PDB entry 6KSS | electron microscopy, 8.10 A resolution (very low resolution: no residue pairs are listed; an interface is given only as per-side residue counts) | chains B and C of the 4 polymer chains in the assembly

# Chain B (and C)
Name: Glutamate receptor ionotropic, delta-1
Source organism: Rattus norvegicus
Notes: chain C of this document is another copy of the same molecule, construct and numbering; everything in this record applies to it too
UniProtKB: Q62640 (GRID1_RAT); residues 1-851 here correspond to UniProt positions 21-871 (UniProt number = residue number + 20)
Sequence (856 residues; row label = number of the first residue in the row):
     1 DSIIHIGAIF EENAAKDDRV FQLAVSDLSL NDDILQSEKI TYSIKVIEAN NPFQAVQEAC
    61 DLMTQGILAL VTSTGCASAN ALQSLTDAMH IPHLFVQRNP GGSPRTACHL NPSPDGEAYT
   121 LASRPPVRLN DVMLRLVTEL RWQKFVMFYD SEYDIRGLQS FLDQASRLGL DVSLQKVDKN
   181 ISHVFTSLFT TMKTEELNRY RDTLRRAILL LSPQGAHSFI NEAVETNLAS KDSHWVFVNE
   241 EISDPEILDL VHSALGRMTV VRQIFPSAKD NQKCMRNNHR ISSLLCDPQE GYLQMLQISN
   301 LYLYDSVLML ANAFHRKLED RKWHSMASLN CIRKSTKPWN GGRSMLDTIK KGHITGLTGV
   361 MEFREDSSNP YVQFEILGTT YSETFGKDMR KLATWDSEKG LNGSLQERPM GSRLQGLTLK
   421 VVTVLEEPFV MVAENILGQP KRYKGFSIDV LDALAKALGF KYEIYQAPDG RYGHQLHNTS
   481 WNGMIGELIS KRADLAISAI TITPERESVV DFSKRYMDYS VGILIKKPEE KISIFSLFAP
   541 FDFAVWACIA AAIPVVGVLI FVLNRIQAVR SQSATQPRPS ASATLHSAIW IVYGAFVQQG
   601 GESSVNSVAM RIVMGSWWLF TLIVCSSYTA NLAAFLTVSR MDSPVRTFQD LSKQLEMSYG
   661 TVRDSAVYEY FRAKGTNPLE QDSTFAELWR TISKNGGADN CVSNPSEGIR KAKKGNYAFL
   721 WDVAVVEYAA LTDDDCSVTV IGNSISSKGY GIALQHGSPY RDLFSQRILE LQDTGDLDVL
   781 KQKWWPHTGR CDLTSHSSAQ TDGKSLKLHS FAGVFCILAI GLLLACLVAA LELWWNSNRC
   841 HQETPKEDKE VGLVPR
Unresolved in the structure: 1, 406-416, 528-531, 562-608, 638-643, 794-809, 839-856
Disulfides: Cys-76/Cys-108, Cys-274/Cys-286, Cys-736/Cys-791
What the authors report for this chain:
  - mutagenesis - A634C: increased signaling

# Interface between chain B and chain C
At this resolution (8 A) residue pairs are not listed: 18 residues of chain B and 18 of chain C lie at the interface.

# Summary
The chain B/chain C interface involves 18 residues from each chain. From the paper: A634C of chain B increases
signaling.
Chain B and chain C are both Glutamate receptor ionotropic, delta-1 (Rattus norvegicus); the structure, Rat
GluD1 receptor(compact conformation) in complex with 7-CKA and Calcium ions, was determined by electron
microscopy (same publication as 6KSP).
